Entry 2PUY (X-ray diffraction, 1.43 A resolution); this record covers chains B and E of the 3 polymer chains in the assembly.

== Chain B ==
Molecule: PHD finger protein 21A
From: Homo sapiens
Notes: fragment: PHD Finger Residues: 486-543
Reference sequence: Q96BD5 (PF21A_HUMAN); numbering as in UniProt (aligned over 486-543)
Sequence (60 residues; row label = number of the first residue in the row):
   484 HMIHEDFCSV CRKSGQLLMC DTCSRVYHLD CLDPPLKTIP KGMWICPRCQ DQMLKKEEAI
Differences from the reference sequence: expression tag (484-485)
Bound ions: Zn2+ site 1: C491, C494, H511, C514; Zn2+ site 2: C503, C506, C529, C532
Reported in the primary citation:
  - specificity-determining residues: H487, E488, D489 (proposed by the authors, not directly observed)
  - specificity-determining residues: M502
  - mutagenesis - D489A: unchanged expression
  - mutagenesis - D489A: abolished signaling in response to repression of LSD1 target genes

== Chain E ==
Molecule: Histone H3
Notes: fragment: h3 1-10
Reference sequence: P61836 (H3_ZYGBA); residues 1-10 here correspond to UniProt positions 2-11 (UniProt number = residue number + 1)
Sequence (10 residues; numbered 1 to 10; the number before each row is that of its first residue):
     1 ARTKQTARKS
Curated features (UniProtKB/Swiss-Prot):
  - modified residue: K4 (N6,N6,N6-trimethyllysine), K9 (N6-acetyllysine), S10 (Phosphoserine)

== How chain B and chain E interact ==
Contacting residue pairs - 27 pairs, chain B then chain E:
  H487(B) with K4(E)
  E488(B) with K4(E), hydrogen bond (backbone-side chain)
  D489(B) with K4(E), salt bridge; T6(E); R8(E), salt bridge
  F490(B) with R8(E)
  S497(B) with T6(E), hydrogen bond (side chain-backbone); A7(E); R8(E), hydrogen bond (side chain-backbone)
  G498(B) with K4(E); Q5(E); T6(E), hydrogen bond (backbone-backbone)
  Q499(B) with K4(E); Q5(E)
  L500(B) with T3(E); K4(E), hydrogen bond (backbone-backbone)
  L501(B) with A1(E), hydrophobic; R2(E); T3(E)
  M502(B) with R2(E), hydrogen bond (backbone-backbone); T3(E)
  I522(B) with A1(E); T3(E)
  P523(B) with A1(E), hydrogen bond (backbone-backbone)
  K524(B) with A1(E), hydrogen bond (backbone-backbone)
  G525(B) with A1(E), hydrogen bond (backbone-backbone)
  W527(B) with A1(E), hydrophobic
Other interface residues (no listed pair), chain B (17 interface residues in all): D504, V509
From the paper, about this interface:
  - specific contacts: H487(B)-K4(E), E488(B)-K4(E) (backbone contact), D489(B)-K4(E) (salt bridge), D489(B)-R8(E) (salt bridge), M502(B)-K4(E), M502(B)-R2(E), P523(B)-A1(E) (backbone contact), W527(B)-A1(E) (hydrophobic contact)
  - interface residues, chain B: G498(B)
  - hot spots on chain B (mutagenesis) - D489A, M502W: abolished binding to Histone H3 (chain E)

== Summary ==
17 residues of chain B and 8 residues of chain E are in contact; the contacts include 9 hydrogen bonds and 2
salt bridges. Among the polar pairs are D489(B)-K4(E), D489(B)-R8(E) and E488(B)-K4(E). The authors report
contacts between H487(B) and K4(E), M502(B) and K4(E) and M502(B) and R2(E); backbone contacts between E488(B)
and K4(E) and P523(B) and A1(E); salt bridges between D489(B) and K4(E) and D489(B) and R8(E). The paper
reports that D489A and M502W of chain B abolish binding to Histone H3 (chain E); the interface residue
G498(B).
Here chain B is PHD finger protein 21A (Homo sapiens) and chain E is Histone H3. Entry 2PUY (Crystal Structure
of the BHC80 PHD finger) was determined by X-ray diffraction.
